Entry 8APU (X-ray diffraction, 1.90 A resolution); this record covers chain A.

[Chain A]
Name: tRNA (guanine-N(1)-)-methyltransferase
Source organism: Haemophilus influenzae
Notes: EC 2.1.1.228
Reference sequence: A5UG04 (TRMD_HAEIG); residue numbers follow UniProt; this construct covers 1-246
Sequence (266 residues; numbered -19 to 246; the number before each row is that of its first residue; numbers below 1 keep their minus sign (Met-19 is residue -19)):
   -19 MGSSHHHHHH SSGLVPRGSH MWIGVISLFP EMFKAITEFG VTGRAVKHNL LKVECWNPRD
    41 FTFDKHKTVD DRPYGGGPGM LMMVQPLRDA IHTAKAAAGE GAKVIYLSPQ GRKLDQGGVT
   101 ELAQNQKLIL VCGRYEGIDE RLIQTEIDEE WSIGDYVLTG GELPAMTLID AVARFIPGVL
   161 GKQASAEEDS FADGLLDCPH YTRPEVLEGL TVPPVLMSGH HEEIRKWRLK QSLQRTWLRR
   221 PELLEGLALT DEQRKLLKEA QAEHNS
Disordered / not traced: -19 to -10, 162-168, 246
Sequence notes: initiating methionine (-19); expression tag (-18 to 0)
Curated features (UniProtKB/Swiss-Prot):
  - binding site (S-adenosyl-L-methionine): Gly113, Ile133 to Leu138

[Summary]
Curated annotation (UniProt) lists 7 S-adenosyl-L-methionine-binding residues.
Chain A is tRNA (guanine-N(1)-)-methyltransferase (Haemophilus influenzae); the structure, Crystal Structure
of H. influenzae TrmD in complex with Compound 14, was determined by X-ray diffraction, deposited together
with 8APT, 8APV and 8APW.
